7JG2 - chains B and E of the 6 polymer chains in the assembly; structure by electron microscopy, 3.30 A resolution.

Chain B:
Molecule: Igh protein
Organism: Mus musculus
UniProt: Q99M22 (Q99M22_MOUSE); residues 113-467 here correspond to UniProt positions 125-479 (UniProt number = residue number + 12)
Sequence (355 residues; row label = number of the first residue in the row):
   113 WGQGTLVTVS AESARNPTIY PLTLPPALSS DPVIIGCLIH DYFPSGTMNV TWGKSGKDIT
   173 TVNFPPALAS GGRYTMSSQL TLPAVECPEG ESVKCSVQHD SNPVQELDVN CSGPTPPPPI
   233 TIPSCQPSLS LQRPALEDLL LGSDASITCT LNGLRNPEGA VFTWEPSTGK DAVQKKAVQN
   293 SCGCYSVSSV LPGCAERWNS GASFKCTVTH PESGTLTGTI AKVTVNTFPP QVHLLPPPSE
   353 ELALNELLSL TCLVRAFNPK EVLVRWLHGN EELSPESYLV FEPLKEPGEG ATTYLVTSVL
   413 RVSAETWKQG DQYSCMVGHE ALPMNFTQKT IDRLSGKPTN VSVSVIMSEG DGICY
Not modelled in the structure: 113-236, 461-467
Disulfides: Cys-237/Cys-296, Cys-261/Cys-318, Cys-364/Cys-427

Chain E:
Molecule: Polymeric immunoglobulin receptor
Organism: Mus musculus
UniProt: O70570 (PIGR_MOUSE); residues 1-549 here correspond to UniProt positions 19-567 (UniProt number = residue number + 18)
Sequence (549 residues; each row starts with the number of its first residue):
     1 KSPIFGPQEV SSIEGDSVSI TCYYPDTSVN RHTRKYWCRQ GASGMCTTLI SSNGYLSKEY
    61 SGRANLINFP ENNTFVINIE QLTQDDTGSY KCGLGTSNRG LSFDVSLEVS QVPELPSDTH
   121 VYTKDIGRNV TIECPFKREN APSKKSLCKK TNQSCELVID STEKVNPSYI GRAKLFMKGT
   181 DLTVFYVNIS HLTHNDAGLY ICQAGEGPSA DKKNVDLQVL APEPELLYKD LRSSVTFECD
   241 LGREVANEAK YLCRMNKETC DVIINTLGKR DPDFEGRILI TPKDDNGRFS VLITGLRKED
   301 AGHYQCGAHS SGLPQEGWPI QTWQLFVNEE STIPNRRSVV KGVTGGSVAI ACPYNPKESS
   361 SLKYWCRWEG DGNGHCPVLV GTQAQVQEEY EGRLALFDQP GNGTYTVILN QLTTEDAGFY
   421 WCLTNGDSRW RTTIELQVAE ATREPNLEVT PQNATAVLGE TFTVSCHYPC KFYSQEKYWC
   481 KWSNKGCHIL PSHDEGARQS SVSCDQSSQL VSMTLNPVSK EDEGWYWCGV KQGQTYGETT
   541 AIYIAVEER
Not modelled in the structure: 1, 497-508, 549
Disulfides: Cys-22/Cys-92, Cys-38/Cys-46, Cys-134/Cys-202, Cys-239/Cys-306, Cys-253/Cys-260, Cys-352/Cys-422, Cys-366/Cys-376, Cys-466/Cys-528
Covalently attached groups: N-acetylglucosamine (NAG) linked to Asn-72, Asn-129, Asn-188

Chain B / chain E interface:
Pairs across the interface (18; chain B residue first):
  Ala-355(B) / Thr-96(E)
  Ala-355(B) / Asn-98(E)
  Leu-356(B) / Arg-34(E)
  Leu-356(B) / Thr-48(E)  hydrogen bond (backbone-side chain)
  Leu-356(B) / Thr-96(E)
  Asn-357(B) / Met-45(E)
  Asn-357(B) / Cys-46(E)  hydrogen bond (side chain-backbone)
  Asn-357(B) / Thr-48(E)
  Asn-357(B) / Ser-97(E)  hydrogen bond
  Glu-358(B) / Arg-34(E)  salt bridge
  Glu-358(B) / Thr-48(E)
  Glu-358(B) / Ser-51(E)
  Glu-358(B) / Asn-53(E)  hydrogen bond
  Glu-358(B) / Tyr-55(E)
  Leu-359(B) / Tyr-55(E)  hydrophobic
  Ala-416(B) / Met-45(E)  hydrophobic
  Glu-417(B) / Thr-47(E)  hydrogen bond
  Lys-420(B) / Met-45(E)
From the paper, about this interface:
  - interface residues, chain E: Arg-34(E), Thr-48(E), Tyr-55(E)

Overview:
The interface between chain B and chain E involves 8 residues on one side and 11 on the other; the contacts
include 5 hydrogen bonds and 1 salt bridge. Polar contacts include Glu-358(B)/Arg-34(E), Leu-356(B)/Thr-48(E)
and Asn-357(B)/Cys-46(E). N-acetylglucosamine is covalently linked to Asn-72(E), Asn-129(E) and Asn-188(E).
From the paper: interface residues Arg-34(E), Thr-48(E) and Tyr-55(E).
Chain B is Igh protein and chain E is Polymeric immunoglobulin receptor, both from Mus musculus; the
structure, Secretory Immunoglobin A (SIgA), was determined by electron microscopy together with 7JG1 from the
same study.
